6ESG - chains D and I of the 10 polymer chains in the assembly; structure by electron microscopy, 5.40 A resolution (low resolution: residue-level contacts below are approximate; hydrogen-bond / salt-bridge calls are withheld).

# Chain D
Name: Histone H2B 1.1
Source organism: Xenopus laevis
UniProt: P02281 (H2B11_XENLA); residues 1-122 here correspond to UniProt positions 5-126 (UniProt number = residue number + 4)
Sequence (122 residues; row label = number of the first residue in the row):
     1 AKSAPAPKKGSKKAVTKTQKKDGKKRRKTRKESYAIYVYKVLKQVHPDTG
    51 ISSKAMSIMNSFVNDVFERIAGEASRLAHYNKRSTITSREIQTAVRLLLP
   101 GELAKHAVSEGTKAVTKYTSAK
Not modelled in the structure: 1-32, 122
Sequence notes: variant Thr29 (Ser33 in P02281)
UniProt features mapped onto this chain:
  - modified residue: Lys2 (N6-acetyllysine), Lys9 (N6-acetyllysine), Ser11 (Phosphoserine), Lys12 (N6-acetyllysine), Lys17 (N6-acetyllysine)
  - glycosylation: Ser109 (O-linked (GlcNAc) serine)
  - cross-link: Lys117 (Glycyl lysine isopeptide (Lys-Gly) (interchain with G-Cter in ubiquitin))

# Chain I
Molecule: 147-nt DNA strand
Source organism: synthetic construct
Sequence (147 nucleotides; numbered -73 to 73; the number before each row is that of its first residue; numbers below 1 keep their minus sign (DA-73 is residue -73)):
   -73 ACAGGATGTATATATCTGACACGTGCCTGGAGACTAGGGAGTAATCCCCT
   -23 TGGCGGTTAAAACGCGGGGGACAGCGCGTACGTGCGTTTAAGCGGTGCTA
    27 GAGCTGTCTACGACCAATTGAGCGGCCTCGGCACCGGGATTCTCCAG
Not modelled in the structure: -73 to -68

# Chain D / chain I interface
Contacting residue pairs (12):
  Tyr39(D) with DA-53(I)
  Ile51(D) with DC-54(I); DA-53(I)
  Ser52(D) with DC-54(I)
  Ser53(D) with DC-54(I)
  Lys82(D) with DA-34(I)
  Arg83(D) with DA-34(I); DG-33(I)
  Ser84(D) with DG-35(I); DA-34(I)
  Thr85(D) with DG-35(I); DA-34(I)
Interface residues without a listed pair, chain D (9 interface residues in all): Gly50
Interface residues without a listed pair, chain I (6 interface residues in all): DC-52

# In short
The interface between chain D and chain I involves 9 residues on one side and 6 on the other.
Here chain D is Histone H2B 1.1 (Xenopus laevis) and chain I is a 147-nt DNA strand (synthetic construct).
Entry 6ESG (Nucleosome breathing : Class 2) was determined by electron microscopy together with 6ESF, 6ESH and
6ESI from the same study.
